Entry 6IAC (electron microscopy, 3.90 A resolution); this record covers chains D and F of the 11 polymer chains in the assembly.

Chain D (and F):
Protein: Minor structural protein
Source organism: Staphylococcus phage P68
Notes: chain F of this document is another copy of the same molecule, construct and numbering; everything in this record applies to it too
UniProt: Q859I6 (Q859I6_9CAUD); residue numbers follow UniProt; this construct covers 1-647
Amino-acid sequence (647 residues; numbered 1 to 647; the number before each row is that of its first residue):
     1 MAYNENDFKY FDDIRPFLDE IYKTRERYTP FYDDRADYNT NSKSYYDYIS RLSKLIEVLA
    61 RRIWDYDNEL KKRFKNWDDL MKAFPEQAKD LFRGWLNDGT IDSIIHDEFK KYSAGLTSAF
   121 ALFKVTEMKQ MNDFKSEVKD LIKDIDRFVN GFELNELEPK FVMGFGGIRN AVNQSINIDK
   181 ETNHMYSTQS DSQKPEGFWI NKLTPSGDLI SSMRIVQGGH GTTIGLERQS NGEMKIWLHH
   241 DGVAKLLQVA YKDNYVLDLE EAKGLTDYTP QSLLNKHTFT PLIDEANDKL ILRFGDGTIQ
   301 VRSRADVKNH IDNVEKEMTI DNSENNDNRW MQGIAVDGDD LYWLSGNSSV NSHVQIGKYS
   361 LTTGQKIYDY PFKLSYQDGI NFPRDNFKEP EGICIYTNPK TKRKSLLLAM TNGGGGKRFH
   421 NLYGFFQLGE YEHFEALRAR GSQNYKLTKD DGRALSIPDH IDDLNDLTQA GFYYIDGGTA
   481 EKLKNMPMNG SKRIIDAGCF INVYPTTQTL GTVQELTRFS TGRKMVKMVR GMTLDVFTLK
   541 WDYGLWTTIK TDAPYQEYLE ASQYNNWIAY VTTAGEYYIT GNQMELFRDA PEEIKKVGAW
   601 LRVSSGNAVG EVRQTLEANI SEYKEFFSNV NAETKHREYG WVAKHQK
Unresolved in the structure: 1-7, 147-647 (chain F: 1-23, 145-647)

Interface between chain D and chain F:
Pairs across the interface - 55 pairs, chain D then chain F:
  Lys-9(D) / Lys-71(F)  hydrogen bond (backbone-side chain)
  Tyr-10(D) / Asp-67(F)
  Phe-11(D) / Trp-64(F)
  Phe-11(D) / Asp-67(F)
  Asp-12(D) / Trp-64(F)
  Asp-13(D) / Trp-64(F)
  Ile-14(D) / Trp-64(F)
  Phe-17(D) / Ala-60(F)  hydrophobic
  Leu-18(D) / Glu-57(F)
  Ile-21(D) / Ser-53(F)
  Ile-21(D) / Ile-56(F)  hydrophobic
  Tyr-22(D) / Ser-53(F)
  Tyr-48(D) / Ile-49(F)  hydrophobic
  Ile-49(D) / Ile-49(F)  hydrophobic
  Leu-52(D) / Leu-52(F)  hydrophobic
  Leu-55(D) / Ile-56(F)  hydrophobic
  Ile-56(D) / Ile-56(F)  hydrophobic
  Ile-56(D) / Leu-59(F)  hydrophobic
  Leu-59(D) / Leu-59(F)  hydrophobic
  Arg-62(D) / Asp-67(F)  salt bridge
  Ile-63(D) / Ile-63(F)  hydrophobic
  Tyr-66(D) / Ile-63(F)  hydrogen bond (side chain-backbone)
  Tyr-66(D) / Tyr-66(F)  hydrophobic
  Tyr-66(D) / Asp-67(F)  hydrogen bond
  Tyr-66(D) / Leu-70(F)  hydrophobic
  Glu-69(D) / Phe-74(F)
  Leu-70(D) / Phe-74(F)  hydrophobic
  Arg-73(D) / Asp-78(F)  salt bridge
  Arg-73(D) / Met-81(F)
  Asn-76(D) / Met-81(F)  hydrogen bond
  Trp-77(D) / Met-81(F)  hydrophobic
  Trp-77(D) / Phe-84(F)  hydrophobic
  Leu-80(D) / Phe-84(F)  hydrophobic
  Met-81(D) / Phe-84(F)  hydrophobic
  Phe-84(D) / Phe-84(F)  hydrophobic
  Phe-84(D) / Ala-88(F)  hydrophobic
  Leu-91(D) / Lys-89(F)
  Leu-91(D) / Phe-92(F)  hydrophobic
  Trp-95(D) / Phe-92(F)
  Trp-95(D) / Arg-93(F)
  Ile-104(D) / Ile-101(F)  hydrophobic
  Glu-108(D) / Ile-101(F)
  Glu-108(D) / Ile-105(F)
  Tyr-112(D) / Ile-105(F)  hydrophobic
  Tyr-112(D) / Lys-110(F)
  Tyr-112(D) / Ser-113(F)  hydrogen bond
  Phe-123(D) / Lys-124(F)
  Glu-127(D) / Glu-127(F)
  Glu-127(D) / Met-128(F)
  Gln-130(D) / Met-128(F)
  Met-131(D) / Met-128(F)  hydrophobic
  Met-131(D) / Met-131(F)  hydrophobic
  Phe-134(D) / Met-131(F)  hydrophobic
  Phe-134(D) / Lys-135(F)
  Val-138(D) / Lys-135(F)
Other interface residues (no listed pair), chain D (43 interface residues in all): Arg-15, Tyr-45, Gln-87, Leu-116, Phe-120
Other interface residues (no listed pair), chain F (39 interface residues in all): Tyr-45, Tyr-46, Arg-61, Trp-77, Pro-85, Trp-95, Phe-109, Phe-120, Phe-134

In short:
43 residues of chain D face 39 of chain F across their interface; the contacts include 5 hydrogen bonds and 2
salt bridges. Polar pairs include Arg-62(D)/Asp-67(F), Arg-73(D)/Asp-78(F) and Lys-9(D)/Lys-71(F).
Chain D and chain F are both Minor structural protein (Staphylococcus phage P68); the structure, Portal and
tail of native bacteriophage P68, was determined by electron microscopy together with 6IAB, 6IAT, 6IAW, 6IB1
and 6Q3G from the same study.
